Entry 4AXW (X-ray diffraction, 2.23 A resolution); this record covers chains A and B.

Chain A:
Protein: Cadherin-23
Organism: Mus musculus
Notes: fragment: ec1-2, residues 24-228
UniProt: Q99PF4 (CAD23_MOUSE); residues 2-206 here correspond to UniProt positions 24-228 (UniProt number = residue number + 22)
Chain sequence (214 residues; numbered 1 to 214; the number before each row is that of its first residue):
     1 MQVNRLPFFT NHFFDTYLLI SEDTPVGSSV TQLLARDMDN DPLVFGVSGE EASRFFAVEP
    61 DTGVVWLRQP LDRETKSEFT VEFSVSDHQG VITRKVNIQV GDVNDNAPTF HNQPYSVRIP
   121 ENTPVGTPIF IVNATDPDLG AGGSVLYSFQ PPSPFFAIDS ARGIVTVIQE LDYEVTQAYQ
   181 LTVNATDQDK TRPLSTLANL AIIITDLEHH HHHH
Disordered / not traced: 209-214
Construct notes: expression tag (1, 207-214)
Metal / ion sites: Ca2+ site 1: N4, R5, D37, D39, D41, D87; Ca2+ site 2: E22, E74, D102, V103, D105, D138; Ca2+ site 3: E22, D72, E74, D105; Ca2+ site 4: N104, N106, D136, D138, G142, D187
Swiss-Prot annotation at these positions:
  - glycosylation (N-linked (GlcNAc...) asparagine): N133, N184

Chain B:
Protein: Protocadherin-15
Organism: Mus musculus
Notes: fragment: ec1-2, residues 27-259
UniProt: H3BKS0 (H3BKS0_MOUSE); residues 1-233 here correspond to UniProt positions 27-259 (UniProt number = residue number + 26)
Chain sequence (242 residues; row label = number of the first residue in the row; numbering starts at 0):
     0 MQYDDDWQYE DCKLARGGPP ATIVAIDEES RNGTILVDNM LIKGTAGGPD PTIELSLKDN
    60 VDYWVLLDPV KQMLFLNSTG RVLDRDPPMN IHSIVVQVQC VNKKVGTVIY HEVRIVVRDR
   120 NDNSPTFKHE SYYATVNELT PVGTTIFTGF SGDNGATDID DGPNGQIEYV IQYNPEDPTS
   180 NDTFEIPLML TGNVVLRKRL NYEDKTRYYV IIQANDRAQN LNERRTTTTT LTVDLEHHHH
   240 HH
Disordered / not traced: 0, 237-241
Disulfide bonds: C11-C99
Construct notes: expression tag (0, 234-241)
Metal / ion sites: Ca2+ site 1: E27, E28, D83, D85, D121; Ca2+ site 2: E27, D85, D118, R119, D121, D159; Ca2+ site 3: N120, N122, D157, D159, N163, D215; K+: D157, D159, G164

Interface between chain A and chain B:
Contacting residue pairs (30):
  V3(A) with P186(B); L187(B), hydrophobic
  L6(A) with L189(B), hydrophobic
  D15(A) with R117(B)
  T16(A) with V115(B); R117(B)
  Y17(A) with I22(B); V115(B), hydrophobic
  E78(A) with R113(B), salt bridge
  R94(A) with P162(B)
  N97(A) with R113(B)
  Q99(A) with R113(B), hydrogen bond
  D102(A) with P19(B)
  L139(A) with P19(B), hydrophobic; E111(B)
  G140(A) with I108(B); Y109(B)
  A141(A) with I108(B)
  S144(A) with V107(B), hydrogen bond (side chain-backbone); I108(B)
  L146(A) with Y8(B), hydrophobic; T106(B)
  S160(A) with Y8(B), hydrogen bond; V104(B)
  A161(A) with V104(B); G105(B); T106(B)
  R162(A) with V104(B); G105(B)
  Q188(A) with K12(B)
Interface residues without a listed pair, chain A (22 interface residues in all): F8, H12, L19
Interface residues without a listed pair, chain B (23 interface residues in all): A20, A24, G161, R216, Q218

Overview:
The interface between chain A and chain B involves 22 residues on one side and 23 on the other; the contacts
include 3 hydrogen bonds and 1 salt bridge. Polar pairs include E78(A)-R113(B), Q99(A)-R113(B) and
S144(A)-V107(B).
Chain A is Cadherin-23 and chain B is Protocadherin-15, both from Mus musculus; the structure, Crystal
structure of mouse cadherin-23 EC1-2 and protocadherin-15 EC1- 2, form I 2.2A, was determined by X-ray
diffraction (same publication as 4APX, 4AQ8, 4AQA and 4AQE).
